2P8U - chains A and B; structure by X-ray diffraction, 2.00 A resolution.

== Chain A (and B) ==
Protein: Hydroxymethylglutaryl-CoA synthase, cytoplasmic
Organism: Homo sapiens
Notes: EC 2.3.3.10; chain B of this document is another copy of the same molecule, construct and numbering; everything in this record applies to it too
UniProt: Q01581 (HMCS1_HUMAN); residue numbers follow UniProt; this construct covers 16-470
Chain sequence (478 residues; numbered -7 to 470; the number before each row is that of its first residue; numbers below 1 keep their minus sign (Met-7 is residue -7)):
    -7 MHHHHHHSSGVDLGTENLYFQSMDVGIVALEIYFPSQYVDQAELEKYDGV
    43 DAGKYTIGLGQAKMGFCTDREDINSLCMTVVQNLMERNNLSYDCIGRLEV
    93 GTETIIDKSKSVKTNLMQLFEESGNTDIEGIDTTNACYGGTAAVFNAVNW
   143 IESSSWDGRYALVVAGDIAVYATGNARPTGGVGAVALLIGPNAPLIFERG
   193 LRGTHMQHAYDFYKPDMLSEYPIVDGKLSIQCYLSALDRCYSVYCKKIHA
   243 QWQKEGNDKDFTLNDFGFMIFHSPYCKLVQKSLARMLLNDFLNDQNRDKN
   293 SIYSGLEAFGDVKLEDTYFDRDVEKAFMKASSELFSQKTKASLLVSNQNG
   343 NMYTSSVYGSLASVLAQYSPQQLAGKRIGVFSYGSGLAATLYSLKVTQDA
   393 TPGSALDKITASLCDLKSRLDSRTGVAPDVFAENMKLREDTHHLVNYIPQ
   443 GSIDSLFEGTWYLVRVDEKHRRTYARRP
Unresolved in the structure: -7 to 8
Modified / non-standard residues: Cys129 (s-acetyl-cysteine; SCY)
Differences from the reference sequence: expression tag (-7 to 15); modified residue (129)
Small-molecule neighbours: coenzyme A (COA): Asp43, Ala44, Gly45, Lys46, Ile49, Gly50, Leu51, Tyr163, Asn167, Ala168, Thr171, Val216, Gly218, Ser221, Ile222, Tyr225, Pro266, Tyr267, Lys269, Leu270, Lys273, Glu316, Tyr375, Ser377
Swiss-Prot annotation at these positions:
  - active site: Glu95 (Proton donor/acceptor), Cys129 (Acyl-thioester intermediate), His264 (Proton donor/acceptor)
  - binding site ((3S)-3-hydroxy-3-methylglutaryl-CoA): Asp43, Ala44, Cys129, Asn167, Thr171, Ser221, His264, Lys273, Asn343, Ser377
  - binding site (CoA): Ala44 to Lys46, Asn167, Ser221, Lys269, Lys273
  - modified residue (N6-acetyllysine): Lys46, Lys273

== Interface between chain A and chain B ==
Pairs across the interface (158; chain A residue first):
  Phe12(A) with Glu144(B); Ser145(B); Ser146(B)
  Arg89(A) with Asn138(B), hydrogen bond; Asn141(B)
  Glu95(A) with Lys100(B); Ser101(B)
  Ile97(A) with Lys100(B); Met209(B)
  Ile98(A) with Pro207(B); Met209(B)
  Asp99(A) with Tyr205(B); Lys206(B), hydrogen bond (side chain-backbone); Pro207(B); Met209(B)
  Lys100(A) with Glu95(B); Ile97(B); Thr126(B); Lys206(B), hydrogen bond (backbone-backbone); Asp208(B), hydrogen bond (side chain-backbone); Ser211(B), hydrogen bond (side chain-backbone)
  Ser101(A) with Glu95(B); Asn127(B); Ala128(B), hydrogen bond (backbone-backbone); Phe204(B); Tyr205(B); Lys206(B), hydrogen bond (side chain-backbone)
  Lys102(A) with Asn127(B); His200(B), hydrogen bond; Ala201(B), hydrogen bond (side chain-backbone); Tyr202(B); Gly378(B), hydrogen bond (side chain-backbone)
  Ser103(A) with Thr126(B); Asn127(B), hydrogen bond
  Lys105(A) with Met198(B)
  Thr106(A) with Asn127(B); Gln199(B); His200(B); Gly378(B), hydrogen bond (side chain-backbone); Leu379(B)
  Asn107(A) with His200(B)
  Met109(A) with Met198(B); Gln199(B); His200(B)
  Gln110(A) with His200(B)
  Thr118(A) with Thr196(B); His197(B), hydrogen bond; Met198(B), hydrogen bond (backbone-backbone)
  Asp119(A) with Arg194(B); Thr196(B), hydrogen bond (side chain-backbone); Val235(B); Lys239(B), salt bridge
  Ile120(A) with Thr196(B); Met198(B)
  Glu121(A) with Phe137(B); Asn141(B), hydrogen bond; Arg194(B), salt bridge
  Gly122(A) with Met198(B)
  Ile123(A) with Thr125(B); Thr126(B); Asn127(B); Tyr130(B), hydrophobic; Ala134(B), hydrophobic
  Asp124(A) with Thr125(B), hydrogen bond (backbone-side chain); Thr126(B), hydrogen bond (backbone-backbone)
  Thr125(A) with Ile123(B); Asp124(B), hydrogen bond (side chain-backbone)
  Thr126(A) with Lys100(B); Ser103(B); Ile123(B); Asp124(B), hydrogen bond (backbone-backbone)
  Asn127(A) with Ser101(B); Ser103(B), hydrogen bond; Thr106(B); Ile123(B)
  Ala128(A) with Ser101(B), hydrogen bond (backbone-backbone)
  Tyr130(A) with Ile123(B), hydrophobic
  Gly131(A) with Ile123(B)
  Ala134(A) with Ile123(B), hydrophobic
  Phe137(A) with Glu121(B)
  Asn138(A) with Arg89(B), hydrogen bond; Asn138(B)
  Asn141(A) with Arg89(B); Glu121(B), hydrogen bond; Asn141(B); Trp142(B); Ser145(B); Ser147(B)
  Trp142(A) with Asn141(B)
  Glu144(A) with Phe12(B); Glu144(B); Ser145(B); Ser146(B), hydrogen bond
  Ser145(A) with Phe12(B); Asn141(B); Glu144(B)
  Ser146(A) with Phe12(B); Glu144(B), hydrogen bond; Arg191(B)
  Ser147(A) with Asn141(B); Arg194(B), hydrogen bond
  Arg191(A) with Ser146(B)
  Arg194(A) with Glu121(B), salt bridge; Ser147(B), hydrogen bond
  Thr196(A) with Thr118(B); Asp119(B); Ile120(B)
  His197(A) with Thr118(B), hydrogen bond
  Met198(A) with Lys105(B); Met109(B); Thr118(B), hydrogen bond (backbone-backbone); Ile120(B); Gly122(B)
  Gln199(A) with Thr106(B)
  His200(A) with Lys102(B), hydrogen bond; Thr106(B); Asn107(B); Gln110(B)
  Ala201(A) with Lys102(B), hydrogen bond (backbone-side chain)
  Tyr202(A) with Lys102(B); Arg463(B); Arg464(B), hydrogen bond (side chain-backbone)
  Phe204(A) with Ser101(B)
  Tyr205(A) with Asp99(B); Ser101(B); Lys461(B), hydrogen bond (side chain-backbone); Arg463(B)
  Lys206(A) with Asp99(B), hydrogen bond (backbone-side chain); Lys100(B), hydrogen bond (backbone-backbone); Ser101(B)
  Pro207(A) with Ile98(B); Asp99(B); His462(B)
  Asp208(A) with Lys100(B), hydrogen bond (backbone-side chain)
  Met209(A) with Ile97(B); Ile98(B); Asp99(B); Lys100(B); Met209(B)
  Leu210(A) with His435(B)
  Ser211(A) with Lys100(B), hydrogen bond (backbone-side chain)
  Ile215(A) with Lys461(B); His462(B)
  Arg231(A) with Gly116(B); Thr118(B)
  Val235(A) with Asp119(B)
  Lys239(A) with Asp119(B), salt bridge
  Gly378(A) with Lys102(B), hydrogen bond (backbone-side chain); Thr106(B), hydrogen bond (backbone-side chain)
  Leu379(A) with Thr106(B)
  His435(A) with Leu210(B)
  Lys461(A) with Tyr205(B), hydrogen bond (backbone-side chain); Ile215(B)
  His462(A) with Pro207(B); Ile215(B)
  Arg463(A) with Tyr202(B); Tyr205(B)
  Arg464(A) with Tyr202(B), hydrogen bond (backbone-side chain)
Interface residues without a listed pair, chain A (69 interface residues in all): Glu113, Gly116, Glu212, Ala380
Interface residues without a listed pair, chain B (71 interface residues in all): Glu91, Glu113, Gly131, Gly195, Glu212, Arg231, Ala380

== Summary ==
The interface between chain A and chain B involves 69 residues on one side and 71 on the other, with 42
hydrogen bonds and 4 salt bridges. Among the polar pairs are Asp119(A)-Lys239(B), Glu121(A)-Arg194(B) and
Arg89(A)-Asn138(B). Bound to chain A: coenzyme A.
Both chains are Hydroxymethylglutaryl-CoA synthase, cytoplasmic (Homo sapiens). Entry 2P8U (Crystal structure
of human 3-hydroxy-3-methylglutaryl CoA synthase I) was determined by X-ray diffraction, deposited together
with 2WYA.
